8SW7 - chains L and A of the 8 polymer chains in the assembly; structure by electron microscopy, 3.73 A resolution.

== Chain L ==
Molecule: FP1 light chain
Organism: Macaca mulatta
Chain sequence (107 residues; numbered 1 to 107; the number before each row is that of its first residue; X marks 107 residues of unknown identity (built as UNK)):
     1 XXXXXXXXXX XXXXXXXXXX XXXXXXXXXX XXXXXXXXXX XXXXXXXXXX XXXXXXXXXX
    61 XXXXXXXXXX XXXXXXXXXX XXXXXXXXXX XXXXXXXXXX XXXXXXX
Unresolved in the structure: 107

== Chain A ==
Molecule: BG505 Boost 2 gp120
Organism: Human immunodeficiency virus 1
Chain sequence (516 residues; numbered -4 to 513 plus 12 insertion-coded residues; 14 numbers in that range are skipped by the numbering (no residue carries them; nothing is unmodelled there); the number before each row is that of its first residue; a row labelled like 184A-184L holds insertion residues (184A, then the next letters in order); numbers below 1 keep their minus sign (Met-4 is residue -4)):
    -4 MDAMKRGLCC VLLLCGAVFV SPSQEIHARF RRGARAENLW VTVYYGVPVW KDAETTLFCA
    56 SDAKAYETKK HNVWATHCCV PTDPNPQEIH LENVTEEFNM WKNNMVEQMH TDIISLWDQS
   116 LKPCVKLTPL CVTLQCTNVT NNITDD
   150 MRGELKNCSF NMTTELRDKK QKVYSLFYRL DVVQI
184A-184L NENQGNRSNNSN
   189 KEYRLINCNT SAITQACPKV SFEPIPIHYC APAGFAILKC KDKKFNGTGP CTNVSTVQCT
   249 HGIKPVVSTQ LLLNGSLAEE EVIIRSENIT NNAKNILVQL NESVQINCTR PNNNTRKSIR
   309 I
   312 GPGQWFYATG DIIGDIRQAH CNVSKATWNE TLGKVVKQLR KHFGNNTIIR FANSSGGDLE
   372 VTTHSFNCGG EFFYCNTSGL FNSTWISNTS VQGSNSTGSN DSITLPCRIK QIINMWQRIG
   432 QAMYAPPIQG VIRCVSNITG LILTRDGGST NSTTETFRPG GGDMRDNWRS ELYKYKVVKI
   492 EPLGVAPTRC KRRVVGRRRR RR
Unresolved in the structure: -4 to 30, 59-65, 184A-184L, 367-369, 399-411, 458-461, 473-474, 505-513
Disulfides: Cys54-Cys73, Cys119-Cys205, Cys126-Cys196, Cys131-Cys157, Cys218-Cys247, Cys228-Cys239, Cys379-Cys445, Cys386-Cys418
Glycans and other covalent adducts: N-acetylglucosamine (NAG) linked to Asn88, Asn133, Asn137, Asn156, Asn160, Asn197, Asn234, Asn241, Asn262, Asn276, Asn289, Asn295, Asn301, Asn333, Asn387, Asn448
What the authors report for this chain:
  - post-translational modification sites: Asn88
  - post-translational modification sites: Asn241 (proposed by the authors, not directly observed)

== Chain L / chain A interface ==
Chain A residues in contact with chain L, 6 residues: Asp78, Pro79, Asn80, Gln82, Glu83, His85

== In short ==
No residue of chain L is in contact with chain A. N-acetylglucosamine is covalently linked to Asn88(A),
Asn133(A), Asn137(A), Asn156(A), Asn160(A) and Asn197(A) and 10 more. The paper reports modification sites
Asn88(A) and Asn241(A).
Here chain L is FP1 light chain (Macaca mulatta) and chain A is BG505 Boost 2 gp120 (Human immunodeficiency
virus 1). Entry 8SW7 (BG505 Boost2 SOSIP.664 in complex with NHP polyclonal antibody FP1) was determined by
electron microscopy.
